6TZ4 - chains JB and Z of the 72 polymer chains in the assembly; structure by electron microscopy, 3.20 A resolution.

== Chain JB (and Z) ==
Protein: Charged multivesicular body protein 1b
From: Homo sapiens
Notes: chain Z of this document is another copy of the same molecule, construct and numbering; everything in this record applies to it too
UniProtKB: Q7LBR1 (CHM1B_HUMAN); residue numbers follow UniProt; this construct covers 1-199
Chain sequence (199 residues; row label = number of the first residue in the row):
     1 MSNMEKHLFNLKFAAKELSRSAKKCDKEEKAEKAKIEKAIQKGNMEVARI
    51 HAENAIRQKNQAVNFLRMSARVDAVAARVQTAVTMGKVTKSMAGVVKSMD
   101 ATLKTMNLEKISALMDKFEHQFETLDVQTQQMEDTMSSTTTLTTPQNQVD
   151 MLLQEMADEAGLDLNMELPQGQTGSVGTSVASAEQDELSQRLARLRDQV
Unresolved in the structure: 1, 165-185, 199
Sequence notes: engineered mutation Glu37 (Lys in Q7LBR1)
Swiss-Prot annotation at these positions:
  - region: Met132 to Met156 (Interaction with IST1), Gly174 to Val199 (Interaction with SPAST), Val180 to Val199 (Interaction with VTA1), Val180 to Arg196 (Interaction with VPS4A, MITD1 and STAMBP), Ala183 to Val199 (Interaction with VPS4B)
  - motif: Asp186 to Arg196 (MIT-interacting motif)
  - mutagenesis: Asp158 to Glu159 (Diminishes interaction with VPS4B), Thr178 (T178R: Abolishes interaction with SPAST and no effect on interaction with VPS4A; when associated with R-181 and R-184), Ala181 (A181R: Abolishes interaction with SPAScT and no effect on interaction with VPS4A; when associated with R-178 and R-184), Glu184 (E184A: Decreases interaction with SPAST; E184R: Abolishes interaction with SPAST and no effect on interaction with VPS4A; when associated with R-178 and R-181), Leu188 (L188A: Abolishes interaction with SPAST and VPS4A; when associated with A-192), Leu192 (L192A: Abolishes interaction with SPAST and VPS4A; when associated with A-188; L192A: Abolishes interaction with VPS4B), Leu195 (L195A: Abolishes interaction with VPS4B)

== How chain JB and chain Z interact ==
Contacting residue pairs - 7 pairs, chain JB then chain Z:
  Glu159(JB) with Thr105(Z); Lys110(Z), hydrogen bond (backbone-side chain)
  Ala160(JB) with Lys104(Z); Thr105(Z)
  Gly161(JB) with Lys104(Z); Asn107(Z)
  Leu162(JB) with Lys104(Z)
Also at the interface, not in a pair above, chain JB (5 interface residues in all): Asp158

== Summary ==
Chain JB and chain Z form an interface of 5 and 4 residues respectively, with 1 hydrogen bond. The
hydrogen-bonded pair is Glu159(JB)-Lys110(Z). From UniProt: 8 mutagenesis sites on chain JB.
Both chains are Charged multivesicular body protein 1b (Homo sapiens). Entry 6TZ4 (CryoEM reconstruction of
membrane-bound ESCRT-III filament composed of CHMP1B+IST1 (right-handed)) was determined by electron
microscopy (same publication as 6TZ5, 6TZ9 and 6TZA).
